PDB entry 7QIJ | X-ray diffraction, 4.10 A resolution (low resolution: residue-level contacts below are approximate; hydrogen-bond / salt-bridge calls are withheld) | chains GA and GB of the 27 polymer chains in the assembly

[Chain GA]
Protein: Low calcium response locus protein D
Source organism: Yersinia enterocolitica
Reference sequence: P0C2V3 (LCRD_YEREN); residues 356-704 here = UniProt positions 356-704
Chain sequence (350 residues; numbered 355 to 704; the number before each row is that of its first residue):
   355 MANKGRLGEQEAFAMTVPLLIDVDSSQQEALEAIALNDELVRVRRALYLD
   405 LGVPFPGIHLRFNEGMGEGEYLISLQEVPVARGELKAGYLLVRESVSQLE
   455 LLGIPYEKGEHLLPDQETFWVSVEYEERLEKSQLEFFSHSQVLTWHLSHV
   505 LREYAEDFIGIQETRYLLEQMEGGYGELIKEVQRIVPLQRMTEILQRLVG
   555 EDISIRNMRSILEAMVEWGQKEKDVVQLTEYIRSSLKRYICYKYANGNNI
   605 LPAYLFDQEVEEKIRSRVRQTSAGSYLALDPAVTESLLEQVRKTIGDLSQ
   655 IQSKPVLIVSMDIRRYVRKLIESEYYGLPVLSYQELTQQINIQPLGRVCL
Disordered / not traced: 355-358, 440, 463-466
Differences from the reference sequence: initiating methionine (355); variant Arg621 (Gly in P0C2V3)

[Chain GB]
Protein: Yop proteins translocation protein X
Source organism: Yersinia enterocolitica
Reference sequence: P0C2N4 (YSCX_YEREN); residue numbers follow UniProt; this construct covers 32-122
Chain sequence (95 residues; row label = number of the first residue in the row):
    28 GAMGALPPDGHPVEPHLERLYPTAQSKRSLWDFASPGYTFHGLHRAQDYR
    78 RELDTLQSLLTTSQSSELQAAAALLKCQQDDDRLLQIILNLLHKV
Disordered / not traced: 28-42, 64-70
Differences from the reference sequence: expression tag (28-31)

[Chain GA / chain GB interface]
Residue-residue contacts (34):
  Ala400(GA) with His43(GB)
  Leu403(GA) with His43(GB)
  Asp404(GA) with His43(GB); Leu44(GB)
  Ser449(GA) with Tyr48(GB)
  Val450(GA) with Tyr48(GB); Ala51(GB); Lys54(GB)
  Glu454(GA) with Ser53(GB)
  Gln470(GA) with Tyr48(GB)
  Gln487(GA) with Gln52(GB)
  Glu489(GA) with Tyr48(GB); Pro49(GB); Thr50(GB); Ala51(GB); Gln52(GB)
  Phe491(GA) with Tyr48(GB)
  Arg506(GA) with Glu45(GB)
  Asn602(GA) with His71(GB)
  Asn603(GA) with His71(GB)
  Leu609(GA) with Leu112(GB)
  Asp611(GA) with Leu111(GB)
  Tyr687(GA) with Ile115(GB); Leu119(GB)
  Gln688(GA) with Leu119(GB); Lys121(GB)
  Asn695(GA) with His71(GB); Arg72(GB); Ala73(GB)
  Ile696(GA) with Asp109(GB)
  Gln697(GA) with Tyr76(GB)
  Pro698(GA) with Asp108(GB); Asp109(GB)
  Arg701(GA) with Asp108(GB)
Other interface residues (no listed pair), chain GA (26 interface residues in all): Arg560, Gln612, Gln656, Gly700
Other interface residues (no listed pair), chain GB (24 interface residues in all): Trp58, Cys104, Gln105
Interface features reported in the paper:
  - residue pairs: Ser449(GA)-Tyr48(GB) (hydrogen bond), Gln470(GA)-Tyr48(GB)

[Summary]
The interface between chain GA and chain GB involves 26 residues on one side and 24 on the other. The authors
report a hydrogen bond between Ser449(GA) and Tyr48(GB); a contact between Gln470(GA) and Tyr48(GB).
Chain GA is Low calcium response locus protein D and chain GB is Yop proteins translocation protein X, both
from Yersinia enterocolitica; the structure, Complex of the Yersinia enterocolitica Type III secretion export
gate YscV with substrate:chaperone complex YscX:YscY, was determined by X-ray diffraction together with 7QIH
from the same study.
